7VDE - chains A and B of the 4 polymer chains in the assembly; structure by electron microscopy, 3.60 A resolution.

Chain A:
Molecule: Hemoglobin subunit alpha
Source organism: Homo sapiens
UniProt: P69905 (HBA_HUMAN); residues 0-141 here correspond to UniProt positions 1-142 (UniProt number = residue number + 1)
Sequence (142 residues; row label = number of the first residue in the row; numbering starts at 0):
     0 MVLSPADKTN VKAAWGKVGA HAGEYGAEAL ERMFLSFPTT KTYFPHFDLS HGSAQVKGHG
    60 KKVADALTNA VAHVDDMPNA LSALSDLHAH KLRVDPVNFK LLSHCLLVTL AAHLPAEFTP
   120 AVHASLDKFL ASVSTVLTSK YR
Unresolved in the structure: 0
Curated features (UniProtKB/Swiss-Prot):
  - binding site (O2): His58
  - binding site (heme b): His87
  - site: Thr8, Asn9 (Microbial infection: Cleavage), Lys11 (Not glycated), Ala13, Trp14 (Microbial infection: Cleavage), Tyr24, Gly25 (Microbial infection: Cleavage), Leu29, Glu30 (Microbial infection: Cleavage), His45, Phe46 (Microbial infection: Cleavage), Asp47, Leu48 (Microbial infection: Cleavage), Ser52, Ala53 (Microbial infection: Cleavage), Val55, Lys56 (Microbial infection: Cleavage), Lys56 (Not glycated), Gly59, Lys60 (Microbial infection: Cleavage), Lys60 (Not glycated), Lys90 (Not glycated), Leu91, Arg92 (Microbial infection: Cleavage), Lys99 (Not glycated), Leu106, Val107 (Microbial infection: Cleavage), Thr108, Leu109 (Microbial infection: Cleavage), Val121, His122 (Microbial infection: Cleavage), Ser133, Thr134 (Microbial infection: Cleavage)
  - modified residue: Ser3 (Phosphoserine), Lys7 (N6-succinyllysine), Thr8 (Phosphothreonine), Lys11 (N6-succinyllysine), Lys16 (N6-acetyllysine), Tyr24 (Phosphotyrosine), Ser35 (Phosphoserine), Lys40 (N6-succinyllysine), Ser49 (Phosphoserine), Ser102 (Phosphoserine), Thr108 (Phosphothreonine), Ser124 (Phosphoserine), Ser131 (Phosphoserine), Thr134 (Phosphothreonine), Thr137 (Phosphothreonine), Ser138 (Phosphoserine)
  - glycosylation (N-linked (Glc) (glycation) lysine): Lys7, Lys16, Lys40, Lys61
Bound ions: heme Fe near His87 (its only coordinating residue here)
Small-molecule neighbours: heme (HEM): Thr39, Tyr42, Phe43, Phe46, His58, Lys61, Val62, Ala65, Leu83, Leu86, His87, Leu91, Val93, Asn97, Phe98, Leu101, Leu136

Chain B:
Molecule: Hemoglobin subunit beta
Source organism: Homo sapiens
UniProt: P68871 (HBB_HUMAN); residues 0-146 here correspond to UniProt positions 1-147 (UniProt number = residue number + 1)
Sequence (147 residues; row label = number of the first residue in the row; numbering starts at 0):
     0 MVHLTPEEKS AVTALWGKVN VDEVGGEALG RLLVVYPWTQ RFFESFGDLS TPDAVMGNPK
    60 VKAHGKKVLG AFSDGLAHLD NLKGTFATLS ELHCDKLHVD PENFRLLGNV LVCVLAHHFG
   120 KEFTPPVQAA YQKVVAGVAN ALAHKYH
Unresolved in the structure: 0
Curated features (UniProtKB/Swiss-Prot):
  - binding site ((2R)-2,3-bisphosphoglycerate): Val1, His2, Lys82, His143
  - binding site (heme b): His63, His92
  - site: Glu7, Lys8 (Microbial infection: Cleavage), Gly25, Glu26 (Microbial infection: Cleavage), Gly29, Arg30 (Microbial infection: Cleavage), Tyr35, Pro36 (Microbial infection: Cleavage), Trp37, Thr38 (Microbial infection: Cleavage), Phe45, Gly46 (Microbial infection: Cleavage), Asp52, Ala53 (Microbial infection: Cleavage), Gly56, Asn57 (Microbial infection: Cleavage), Lys59 (Not glycated), Phe71, Ser72 (Microbial infection: Cleavage), Gly74, Leu75 (Microbial infection: Cleavage), Lys82 (Not glycated), Thr84, Phe85 (Microbial infection: Cleavage), His92, Cys93 (Microbial infection: Cleavage), Lys95 (Not glycated), Arg104, Leu105 (Microbial infection: Cleavage), Leu110, Val111 (Microbial infection: Cleavage), Gly119, Lys120 (Microbial infection: Cleavage), Phe122, Thr123 (Microbial infection: Cleavage), Ala128, Ala129 (Microbial infection: Cleavage) and 2 more in UniProt
  - modified residue: Val1 (N-acetylvaline), Ser9 (Phosphoserine), Thr12 (Phosphothreonine), Ser44 (Phosphoserine), Thr50 (Phosphothreonine), Lys59 (N6-acetyllysine), Lys82 (N6-acetyllysine), Thr87 (Phosphothreonine), Cys93 (S-nitrosocysteine), Lys144 (N6-acetyllysine)
  - glycosylation: Val1 (N-linked (Glc) (glycation) valine), Lys8 (N-linked (Glc) (glycation) lysine), Lys17 (N-linked (Glc) (glycation) lysine), Lys66 (N-linked (Glc) (glycation) lysine), Lys120 (N-linked (Glc) (glycation) lysine), Lys144 (N-linked (Glc) (glycation) lysine)
Bound ions: heme Fe near His92 (its only coordinating residue here)
Small-molecule neighbours: heme (HEM): Thr38, Phe41, Phe42, Phe45, His63, Lys66, Val67, Ala70, Phe71, Leu88, His92, Leu96, Val98, Asn102, Phe103, Leu106, Leu141

How chain A and chain B interact:
Residue-residue contacts - 12 pairs, chain A then chain B:
  Arg31(A) with Phe122(B), hydrogen bond (side chain-backbone); Gln127(B)
  Ser35(A) with Gln127(B), hydrogen bond
  Phe36(A) with Gln131(B)
  His103(A) with Cys112(B); Gln131(B), hydrogen bond
  Val107(A) with Cys112(B), hydrophobic
  Ala111(A) with Gly119(B)
  His112(A) with Lys120(B)
  Pro114(A) with His116(B), hydrogen bond (backbone-side chain)
  Phe117(A) with Arg30(B)
  His122(A) with Arg30(B)
Also at the interface, not in a pair above, chain A (16 interface residues in all): Leu34, Ala110, Thr118, Pro119, Ala123, Asp126
Also at the interface, not in a pair above, chain B (17 interface residues in all): Val33, Val34, Tyr35, Met55, Asn108, Ala115, Thr123, Pro124, Ala128

Summary:
16 residues of chain A face 17 of chain B across their interface; the contacts include 4 hydrogen bonds. Polar
pairs include Arg31(A)-Phe122(B), Ser35(A)-Gln127(B) and His103(A)-Gln131(B). Bound to chain A: heme. Ligands
of chain B: heme.
Chain A is Hemoglobin subunit alpha and chain B is Hemoglobin subunit beta, both from Homo sapiens; the
structure, 3.6 A structure of the human hemoglobin, was determined by electron microscopy together with 7VD8,
7VD9, 7VDC and 7VDF from the same study.
